PDB entry 9JH8 | electron microscopy, 3.81 A resolution | chains A and E of the 3 polymer chains in the assembly

# Chain A
Name: Clostridium perfringens Argonaute (CpAgo)
Source organism: Clostridium perfringens
Sequence (751 residues; numbered 1 to 751; the number before each row is that of its first residue):
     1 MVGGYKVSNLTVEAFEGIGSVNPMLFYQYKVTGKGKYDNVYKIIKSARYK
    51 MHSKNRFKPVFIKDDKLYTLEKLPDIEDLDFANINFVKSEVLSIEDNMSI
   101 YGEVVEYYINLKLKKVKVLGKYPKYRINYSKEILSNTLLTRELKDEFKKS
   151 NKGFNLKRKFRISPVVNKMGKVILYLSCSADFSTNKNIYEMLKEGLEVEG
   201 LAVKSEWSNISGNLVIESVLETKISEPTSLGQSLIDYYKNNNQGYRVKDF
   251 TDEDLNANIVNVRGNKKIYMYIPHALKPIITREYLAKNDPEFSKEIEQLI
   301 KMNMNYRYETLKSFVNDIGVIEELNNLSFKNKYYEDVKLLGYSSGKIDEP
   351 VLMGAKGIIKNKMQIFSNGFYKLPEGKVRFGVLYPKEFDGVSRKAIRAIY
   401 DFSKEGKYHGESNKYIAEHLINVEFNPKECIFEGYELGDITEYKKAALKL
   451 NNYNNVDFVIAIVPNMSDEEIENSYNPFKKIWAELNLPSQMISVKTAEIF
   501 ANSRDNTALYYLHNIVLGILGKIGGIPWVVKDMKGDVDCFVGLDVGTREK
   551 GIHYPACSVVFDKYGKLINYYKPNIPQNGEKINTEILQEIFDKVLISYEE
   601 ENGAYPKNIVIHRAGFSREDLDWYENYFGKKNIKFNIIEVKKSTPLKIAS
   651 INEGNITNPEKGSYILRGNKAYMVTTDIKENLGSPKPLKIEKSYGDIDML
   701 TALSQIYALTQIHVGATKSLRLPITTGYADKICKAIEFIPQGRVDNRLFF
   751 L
Disordered / not traced: 1-6
Metal / ion sites: Mn2+: Leu751 (shared with 2 residues of chain C)

# Chain E
Molecule: 21-nt DNA strand
Sequence (21 nucleotides; numbered -2 to 18; the number before each row is that of its first residue; numbers below 1 keep their minus sign (DA-2 is residue -2)):
    -2 ACTATACAACCTACTACCTCG
Disordered / not traced: -2 to 0

# Interface between chain A and chain E
Residue-residue contacts (40; chain A residue first):
  Tyr41(A) - DT2(E)  phosphate contact
  Tyr41(A) - DA3(E)  hydrogen bond to the sugar
  Lys45(A) - DA3(E)  sugar contact
  Lys45(A) - DC4(E)  phosphate contact
  Lys131(A) - DA5(E)  phosphate contact
  Arg161(A) - DA5(E)  sugar contact
  Arg161(A) - DA6(E)  salt bridge to the phosphate
  Arg282(A) - DA13(E)  sugar contact
  Glu283(A) - DT12(E)  sugar contact
  Glu283(A) - DA13(E)  phosphate contact
  Ala286(A) - DA13(E)  sugar contact
  Ser293(A) - DC14(E)  hydrogen bond to the phosphate
  Lys294(A) - DC14(E)  phosphate contact
  Lys294(A) - DC15(E)  salt bridge to the phosphate
  Glu297(A) - DC14(E)  sugar contact
  Lys301(A) - DC14(E)  base contact
  Gln364(A) - DG18(E)  base contact
  Tyr415(A) - DG18(E)  stacking on the base
  Leu509(A) - DG18(E)  base contact
  Tyr510(A) - DC17(E)  base contact
  Tyr510(A) - DG18(E)  hydrogen bond to the phosphate
  His513(A) - DG18(E)  base contact
  Asp544(A) - DT9(E)  phosphate contact
  Gly546(A) - DT9(E)  sugar contact
  Thr547(A) - DT9(E)  sugar contact
  Arg548(A) - DA10(E)  sugar contact
  Phe616(A) - DC7(E)  base contact
  Lys641(A) - DC7(E)  phosphate contact
  Lys641(A) - DC8(E)  phosphate contact
  Lys642(A) - DC7(E)  phosphate contact
  Lys642(A) - DC8(E)  salt bridge to the phosphate
  Lys642(A) - DT9(E)  salt bridge to the phosphate
  Ser643(A) - DC7(E)  sugar contact
  Ser643(A) - DC8(E)  hydrogen bond to the phosphate
  Tyr672(A) - DC7(E)  phosphate contact
  Leu682(A) - DC15(E)  phosphate contact
  Leu682(A) - DT16(E)  phosphate contact
  Lys689(A) - DC7(E)  salt bridge to the phosphate
  Asp730(A) - DT9(E)  phosphate contact
  Lys734(A) - DA10(E)  phosphate contact
Other interface residues (no listed pair), chain A (38 interface residues in all): Asn39, Lys42, Thr281, Met363, Thr507, Gly615, Val640, Thr644, Pro645
Other interface residues (no listed pair), chain E (17 interface residues in all): DC11

# Summary
38 residues of chain A face 17 of chain E across their interface; the contacts include 4 hydrogen bonds, 5
salt bridges and 1 aromatic stacking contact. Polar contacts include Tyr41(A)-DA3(E), Ser293(A)-DC14(E) and
Tyr510(A)-DG18(E).
Chain A is Clostridium perfringens Argonaute (CpAgo) (Clostridium perfringens) and chain E is a 21-nt DNA
strand; the structure, Cryo-EM structure of CpAgo_gDNA-tg_ssDNA monomeric ternary complex, was determined by
electron microscopy.
